Entry 8WLT (electron microscopy, 4.10 A resolution (low resolution: residue-level contacts below are approximate; hydrogen-bond / salt-bridge calls are withheld)); this record covers chains A and B of the 213 polymer chains in the assembly.

[Chain A (and B)]
Name: Flagellar L-ring protein
Organism: Salmonella enterica subsp. enterica serovar Typhimurium str. LT2
Notes: chain B of this document is another copy of the same molecule, construct and numbering; everything in this record applies to it too
Reference sequence: P0A1N8 (FLGH_SALTY); residue numbers follow UniProt; this construct covers 1-232
Sequence (232 residues; each row starts with the number of its first residue):
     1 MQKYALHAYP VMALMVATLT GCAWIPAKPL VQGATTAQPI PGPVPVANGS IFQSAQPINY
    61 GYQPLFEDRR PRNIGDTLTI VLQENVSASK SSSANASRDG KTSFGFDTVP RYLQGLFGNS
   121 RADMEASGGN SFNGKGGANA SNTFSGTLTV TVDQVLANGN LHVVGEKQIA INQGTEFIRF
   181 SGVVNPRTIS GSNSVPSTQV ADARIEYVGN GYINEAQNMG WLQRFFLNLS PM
Disordered / not traced: 1-21
Curated features (UniProtKB/Swiss-Prot):
  - lipidation: C22 (N-palmitoyl cysteine)

[Interface between chain A and chain B]
Contacting residue pairs - 137 pairs, chain A then chain B:
  Y62(A) - F52(B)
  Y62(A) - Q53(B)
  I74(A) - A37(B)
  I74(A) - P39(B)
  G75(A) - A37(B)
  G75(A) - P39(B)
  E84(A) - K167(B)
  N85(A) - S145(B)
  N85(A) - G146(B)
  V86(A) - F144(B)
  V86(A) - S145(B)
  V86(A) - Y207(B)
  S87(A) - F144(B)
  S87(A) - S145(B)
  A88(A) - T143(B)
  A88(A) - F144(B)
  A88(A) - Y207(B)
  S89(A) - N142(B)
  S89(A) - T143(B)
  K90(A) - S141(B)
  K90(A) - N142(B)
  S91(A) - A140(B)
  S91(A) - S141(B)
  S92(A) - N139(B)
  S93(A) - A138(B)
  S93(A) - N139(B)
  A94(A) - G137(B)
  N95(A) - K135(B)
  N95(A) - G136(B)
  N95(A) - G137(B)
  A96(A) - K135(B)
  S97(A) - G134(B)
  S97(A) - K135(B)
  R98(A) - F132(B)
  R98(A) - N133(B)
  D99(A) - F132(B)
  D99(A) - N133(B)
  G100(A) - S131(B)
  K101(A) - N130(B)
  K101(A) - S131(B)
  T102(A) - G129(B)
  T102(A) - N130(B)
  S103(A) - G128(B)
  S103(A) - G129(B)
  F104(A) - S127(B)
  G105(A) - A126(B)
  G105(A) - S127(B)
  F106(A) - M124(B)
  F106(A) - E125(B)
  F106(A) - A126(B)
  D107(A) - E125(B)
  T108(A) - D123(B)
  T108(A) - M124(B)
  T108(A) - E125(B)
  P110(A) - A122(B)
  P110(A) - M124(B)
  R111(A) - N119(B)
  R111(A) - R121(B)
  A140(A) - Y207(B)
  S141(A) - E176(B)
  S141(A) - Y207(B)
  N142(A) - I169(B)
  N142(A) - E176(B)
  N142(A) - Y207(B)
  F144(A) - I171(B)
  T151(A) - A37(B)
  V152(A) - A37(B)
  D153(A) - A37(B)
  A157(A) - Y60(B)
  N158(A) - Y60(B)
  N158(A) - G75(B)
  N158(A) - D76(B)
  G159(A) - Y60(B)
  N160(A) - G75(B)
  N160(A) - T77(B)
  V164(A) - A34(B)
  G165(A) - T35(B)
  E166(A) - T35(B)
  R179(A) - P29(B)
  R179(A) - V31(B)
  F180(A) - V31(B)
  S181(A) - V31(B)
  N185(A) - R69(B)
  N185(A) - T77(B)
  R187(A) - R69(B)
  T188(A) - R69(B)
  S197(A) - K167(B)
  T198(A) - T79(B)
  T198(A) - T147(B)
  T198(A) - T149(B)
  Q199(A) - T79(B)
  Q199(A) - T149(B)
  V200(A) - T149(B)
  A201(A) - T77(B)
  A201(A) - T149(B)
  A201(A) - T151(B)
  A201(A) - E166(B)
  D202(A) - E166(B)
  A203(A) - E166(B)
  A203(A) - K167(B)
  A203(A) - Q168(B)
  R204(A) - V31(B)
  R204(A) - E166(B)
  R204(A) - Q168(B)
  I205(A) - L30(B)
  I205(A) - Q168(B)
  I205(A) - I169(B)
  I205(A) - A170(B)
  E206(A) - P29(B)
  E206(A) - L30(B)
  E206(A) - V31(B)
  E206(A) - A170(B)
  Y207(A) - A170(B)
  Y207(A) - I171(B)
  Y207(A) - N172(B)
  N214(A) - Q173(B)
  E215(A) - A23(B)
  E215(A) - W24(B)
  Q217(A) - N172(B)
  Q217(A) - Q173(B)
  Q217(A) - Y212(B)
  N218(A) - A23(B)
  N218(A) - Q173(B)
  M219(A) - Y212(B)
  R224(A) - Y212(B)
  R224(A) - E215(B)
  L227(A) - Y212(B)
  L227(A) - E215(B)
  L227(A) - A216(B)
  N228(A) - E215(B)
  L229(A) - W221(B)
  S230(A) - W221(B)
  P231(A) - G220(B)
  P231(A) - W221(B)
  P231(A) - L222(B)
  P231(A) - Q223(B)
  M232(A) - Q223(B)
Interface residues without a listed pair, chain A (80 interface residues in all): N59, G61, V109, Y112, V155, L156, V208
Interface residues without a listed pair, chain B (72 interface residues in all): C22, T36, Q38, I40, P45, L148, I178, G211

[Overview]
Chain A and chain B form an interface of 80 and 72 residues respectively.
Chain A and chain B are both Flagellar L-ring protein (Salmonella enterica subsp. enterica serovar Typhimurium
str. LT2); the structure, Cryo-EM structure of the membrane-anchored part of the flagellar motor-hook complex
in the CCW state, was determined by electron microscopy, deposited together with 8WHT, 8WIW, 8WK3, 8WK4, 8WKI,
8WKK and 11 further entries.
